PDB entry 4KMU | X-ray diffraction, 3.85 A resolution | chains C and D of the 6 polymer chains in the assembly

# Chain C
Protein: DNA-directed RNA polymerase subunit beta
Source organism: Escherichia coli
Notes: EC 2.7.7.6
UniProt: P0A8V2 (RPOB_ECOLI); residue numbers follow UniProt; this construct covers 1-1342
Chain sequence (1342 residues; row label = number of the first residue in the row):
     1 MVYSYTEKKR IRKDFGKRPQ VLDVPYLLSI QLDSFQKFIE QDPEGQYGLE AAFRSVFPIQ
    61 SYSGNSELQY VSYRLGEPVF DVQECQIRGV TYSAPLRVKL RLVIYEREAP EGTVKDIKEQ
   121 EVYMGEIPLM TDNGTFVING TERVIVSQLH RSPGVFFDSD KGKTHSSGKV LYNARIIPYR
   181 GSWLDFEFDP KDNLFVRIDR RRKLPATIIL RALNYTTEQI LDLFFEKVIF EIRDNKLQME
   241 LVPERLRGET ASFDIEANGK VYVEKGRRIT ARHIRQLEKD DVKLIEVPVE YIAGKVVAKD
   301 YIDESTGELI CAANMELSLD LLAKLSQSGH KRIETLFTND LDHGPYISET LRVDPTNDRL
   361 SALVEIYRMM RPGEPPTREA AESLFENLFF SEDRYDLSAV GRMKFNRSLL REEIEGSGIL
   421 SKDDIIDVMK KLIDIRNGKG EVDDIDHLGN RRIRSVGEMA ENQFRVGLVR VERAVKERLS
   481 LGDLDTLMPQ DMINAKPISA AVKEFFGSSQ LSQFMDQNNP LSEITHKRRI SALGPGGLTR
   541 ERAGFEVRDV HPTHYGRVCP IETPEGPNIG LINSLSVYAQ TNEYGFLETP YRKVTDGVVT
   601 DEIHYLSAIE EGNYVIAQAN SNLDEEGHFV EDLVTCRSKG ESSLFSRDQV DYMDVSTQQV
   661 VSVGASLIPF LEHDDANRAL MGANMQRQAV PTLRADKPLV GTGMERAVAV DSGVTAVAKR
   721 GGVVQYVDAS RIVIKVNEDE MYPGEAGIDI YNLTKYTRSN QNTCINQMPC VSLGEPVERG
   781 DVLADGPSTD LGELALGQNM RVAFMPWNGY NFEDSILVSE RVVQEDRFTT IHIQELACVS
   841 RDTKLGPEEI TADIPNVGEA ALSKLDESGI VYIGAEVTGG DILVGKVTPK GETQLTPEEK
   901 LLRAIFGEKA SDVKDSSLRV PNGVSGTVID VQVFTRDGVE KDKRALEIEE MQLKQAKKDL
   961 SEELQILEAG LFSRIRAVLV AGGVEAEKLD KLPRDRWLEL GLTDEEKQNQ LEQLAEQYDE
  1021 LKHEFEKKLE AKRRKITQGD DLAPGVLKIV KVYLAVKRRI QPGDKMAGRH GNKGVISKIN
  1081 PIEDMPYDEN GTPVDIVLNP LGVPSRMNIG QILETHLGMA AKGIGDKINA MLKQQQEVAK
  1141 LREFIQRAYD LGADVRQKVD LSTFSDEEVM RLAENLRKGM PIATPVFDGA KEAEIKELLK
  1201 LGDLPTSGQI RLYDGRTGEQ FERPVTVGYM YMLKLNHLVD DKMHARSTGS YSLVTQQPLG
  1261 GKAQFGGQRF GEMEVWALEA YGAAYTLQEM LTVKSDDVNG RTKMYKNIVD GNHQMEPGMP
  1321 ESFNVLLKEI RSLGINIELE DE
Unresolved in the structure: 1-7
Ligand contacts: rifampicin (RFP): Arg143, Ser509, Gln510, Leu511, Ser512, Gln513, Phe514, Asp516, His526, Arg529, Ser531, Leu533, Arg540, Pro564, Asn568, Ile572, Arg687
Swiss-Prot annotation at these positions:
  - modified residue (N6-acetyllysine): Lys1022, Lys1200
  - mutagenesis: Ile561 (I561S: Resistant to antibiotics salinamide A and B), Ile569 (I569S: Resistant to antibiotics salinamide A and B), Ala665 (A665E: Resistant to antibiotics salinamide A and B), Asp675 (D675A/G: Resistant to antibiotics salinamide A and B), Asn677 (N677H/K: Resistant to antibiotics salinamide A and B), Leu680 (L680M: Resistant to antibiotics salinamide A and B), Glu813 (E813K: Disrupts the enzyme's active center)

# Chain D
Protein: DNA-directed RNA polymerase subunit beta'
Source organism: Escherichia coli
Notes: EC 2.7.7.6
UniProt: P0A8T7 (RPOC_ECOLI); residues 1-1407 here = UniProt positions 1-1407
Chain sequence (1407 residues; row label = number of the first residue in the row):
     1 MKDLLKFLKA QTKTEEFDAI KIALASPDMI RSWSFGEVKK PETINYRTFK PERDGLFCAR
    61 IFGPVKDYEC LCGKYKRLKH RGVICEKCGV EVTQTKVRRE RMGHIELASP TAHIWFLKSL
   121 PSRIGLLLDM PLRDIERVLY FESYVVIEGG MTNLERQQIL TEEQYLDALE EFGDEFDAKM
   181 GAEAIQALLK SMDLEQECEQ LREELNETNS ETKRKKLTKR IKLLEAFVQS GNKPEWMILT
   241 VLPVLPPDLR PLVPLDGGRF ATSDLNDLYR RVINRNNRLK RLLDLAAPDI IVRNEKRMLQ
   301 EAVDALLDNG RRGRAITGSN KRPLKSLADM IKGKQGRFRQ NLLGKRVDYS GRSVITVGPY
   361 LRLHQCGLPK KMALELFKPF IYGKLELRGL ATTIKAAKKM VEREEAVVWD ILDEVIREHP
   421 VLLNRAPTLH RLGIQAFEPV LIEGKAIQLH PLVCAAYNAD FDGDQMAVHV PLTLEAQLEA
   481 RALMMSTNNI LSPANGEPII VPSQDVVLGL YYMTRDCVNA KGEGMVLTGP KEAERLYRSG
   541 LASLHARVKV RITEYEKDAN GELVAKTSLK DTTVGRAILW MIVPKGLPYS IVNQALGKKA
   601 ISKMLNTCYR ILGLKPTVIF ADQIMYTGFA YAARSGASVG IDDMVIPEKK HEIISEAEAE
   661 VAEIQEQFQS GLVTAGERYN KVIDIWAAAN DRVSKAMMDN LQTETVINRD GQEEKQVSFN
   721 SIYMMADSGA RGSAAQIRQL AGMRGLMAKP DGSIIETPIT ANFREGLNVL QYFISTHGAR
   781 KGLADTALKT ANSGYLTRRL VDVAQDLVVT EDDCGTHEGI MMTPVIEGGD VKEPLRDRVL
   841 GRVTAEDVLK PGTADILVPR NTLLHEQWCD LLEENSVDAV KVRSVVSCDT DFGVCAHCYG
   901 RDLARGHIIN KGEAIGVIAA QSIGEPGTQL TMRTFHIGGA ASRAAAESSI QVKNKGSIKL
   961 SNVKSVVNSS GKLVITSRNT ELKLIDEFGR TKESYKVPYG AVLAKGDGEQ VAGGETVANW
  1021 DPHTMPVITE VSGFVRFTDM IDGQTITRQT DELTGLSSLV VLDSAERTAG GKDLRPALKI
  1081 VDAQGNDVLI PGTDMPAQYF LPGKAIVQLE DGVQISSGDT LARIPQESGG TKDITGGLPR
  1141 VADLFEARRP KEPAILAEIS GIVSFGKETK GKRRLVITPV DGSDPYEEMI PKWRQLNVFE
  1201 GERVERGDVI SDGPEAPHDI LRLRGVHAVT RYIVNEVQDV YRLQGVKIND KHIEVIVRQM
  1261 LRKATIVNAG SSDFLEGEQV EYSRVKIANR ELEANGKVGA TYSRDLLGIT KASLATESFI
  1321 SAASFQETTR VLTEAAVAGK RDELRGLKEN VIVGRLIPAG TGYAYHQDRM RRRAAGEAPA
  1381 APQVTAEDAS ASLAELLNAG LGGSDNE
Unresolved in the structure: 1-7, 334-343, 934-1132, 1377-1407
Metal / ion sites: Zn2+ site 1: Cys70, Cys72, Cys85; Mg2+: Asp462, Asp464; Zn2+ site 2: Cys814, Cys888, Cys898
Swiss-Prot annotation at these positions:
  - binding site (Zn(2+)): Cys70, Cys72, Cys85, Cys88, Cys814, Cys888, Cys895, Cys898
  - binding site (Mg(2+)): Asp460, Asp462, Asp464
  - modified residue: Lys983 (N6-acetyllysine)
  - mutagenesis: Gln504 (Q504P: Resistant to antibiotics salinamide A and B), Asn690 (N690D: Resistant to antibiotics salinamide A and B), Met697 (M697V: Resistant to antibiotics salinamide A and B), Ala735 (A735T: Resistant to antibiotics salinamide A and B), Arg738 (R738C/H/P/S: Resistant to antibiotics salinamide A and B), Ala748 (A748E: Resistant to antibiotics salinamide A and B), Pro758 (P758S/T: Resistant to antibiotics salinamide A and B), Phe763 (F763C: Resistant to antibiotics salinamide A and B), Ser775 (S775A: Resistant to antibiotics salinamide A and B), Ala779 (A779T/V: Resistant to antibiotics salinamide A and B), Arg780 (R780C: Resistant to antibiotics salinamide A and B), Gly782 (G782A/C: Resistant to antibiotics salinamide A and B), 1 further mutagenesis entry in UniProt

# Chain C / chain D interface
Pairs across the interface (335; chain C residue first):
  Phe545(C) with Lys781(D); Ala784(D), hydrophobic; Asp785(D)
  Arg548(C) with Arg780(D), hydrogen bond (backbone-side chain)
  Asp549(C) with Pro750(D); His777(D), salt bridge
  Val550(C) with Thr776(D); His777(D)
  His551(C) with Phe773(D)
  Pro552(C) with Phe773(D), hydrophobic
  Tyr555(C) with Phe773(D)
  Cys559(C) with Arg780(D)
  Pro560(C) with Phe773(D), hydrophobic; Thr776(D), hydrogen bond (backbone-side chain); Arg780(D), hydrogen bond (backbone-side chain)
  Ile561(C) with Tyr772(D), hydrophobic
  Thr563(C) with Arg780(D)
  Ile569(C) with Arg780(D); Leu783(D), hydrophobic; Ala784(D)
  Gly570(C) with Arg780(D)
  Asn573(C) with Arg780(D)
  Gln618(C) with Val769(D); Leu770(D), hydrogen bond (side chain-backbone)
  Asn620(C) with Asn768(D); Val769(D)
  Arg637(C) with Val769(D); Leu770(D)
  Glu641(C) with Ile755(D)
  Ser642(C) with Leu770(D)
  Val660(C) with Val769(D), hydrophobic
  Leu671(C) with Tyr772(D)
  Glu672(C) with Leu767(D)
  His673(C) with Phe763(D), hydrogen bond (side chain-backbone); Arg764(D); Glu765(D), hydrogen bond (side chain-backbone); Gly766(D)
  Asp674(C) with Phe763(D); Tyr772(D), hydrogen bond (backbone-side chain)
  Asp675(C) with Arg744(D), salt bridge; Phe763(D); Tyr772(D)
  Ala676(C) with Tyr772(D), hydrogen bond (backbone-side chain); Ala779(D), hydrophobic
  Asn677(C) with Ala779(D); Leu783(D)
  Ala679(C) with Tyr772(D)
  Leu680(C) with Leu783(D), hydrophobic
  Phe804(C) with Ser638(D), hydrogen bond (backbone-side chain)
  Met805(C) with Ala633(D)
  Pro806(C) with Asp505(D); Ala632(D); Ala633(D); Ala637(D)
  Trp807(C) with Ala633(D), hydrophobic
  Asn808(C) with Pro359(D); Phe629(D); Ala630(D); Ala633(D)
  Gly809(C) with Val357(D); Pro359(D); Asp505(D); Phe629(D)
  Tyr810(C) with Pro359(D), hydrophobic; Tyr360(D)
  Asn811(C) with Asp505(D)
  Phe812(C) with Val357(D), hydrophobic; Pro451(D); Phe461(D), hydrophobic; Ser503(D); Phe629(D), hydrophobic
  Glu813(C) with Cys454(D); Ala459(D); Asp460(D); Phe461(D), hydrogen bond (backbone-backbone); Gln504(D); Arg731(D), salt bridge
  Asp814(C) with Phe461(D); Asp462(D); Arg731(D), salt bridge
  Ser815(C) with Val357(D); Phe461(D)
  Arg841(C) with Asp256(D), salt bridge
  Lys844(C) with Arg47(D); Thr48(D); Phe49(D)
  Gln894(C) with Arg77(D)
  Asn922(C) with Lys371(D)
  Gly923(C) with Lys371(D)
  Gln1061(C) with Lys445(D)
  Pro1062(C) with Ala446(D)
  Gly1063(C) with Val354(D); Thr356(D)
  Lys1065(C) with Asp462(D), hydrogen bond (side chain-backbone)
  Lys1073(C) with Asp462(D)
  Gly1074(C) with Phe461(D)
  Val1075(C) with Thr356(D); Phe461(D); Asp462(D); Gly463(D)
  Ile1076(C) with Thr356(D)
  Ser1077(C) with Thr356(D); Val357(D)
  Asn1099(C) with Asp505(D), hydrogen bond
  Pro1100(C) with Ala637(D); Met725(D), hydrophobic
  Leu1101(C) with Gln504(D); Asp505(D); Met725(D), hydrophobic; Ala730(D), hydrophobic; Arg731(D)
  Gly1102(C) with Arg731(D)
  Pro1104(C) with Met725(D), hydrophobic; Arg731(D); Gln736(D)
  Ser1105(C) with Arg731(D); Gln736(D), hydrogen bond (backbone-side chain)
  Arg1106(C) with Arg731(D)
  Met1107(C) with Gln739(D); Phe763(D), hydrophobic
  Ile1109(C) with Met644(D), hydrophobic; Phe763(D)
  Ile1112(C) with Val639(D); Ile641(D)
  Leu1113(C) with Ile641(D), hydrophobic
  His1116(C) with Gly640(D); Ile641(D), hydrogen bond (side chain-backbone)
  Phe1187(C) with Leu767(D); Tyr772(D), hydrophobic
  Glu1192(C) with Ile641(D); Arg764(D), salt bridge
  Lys1196(C) with Asp642(D), salt bridge
  Ser1207(C) with Asp642(D)
  Gln1209(C) with Gly640(D); Asp643(D), hydrogen bond
  Glu1219(C) with Arg634(D), salt bridge
  Phe1221(C) with Ala633(D); Arg634(D)
  Glu1222(C) with Tyr512(D); Arg634(D), hydrogen bond (backbone-backbone); Ser635(D)
  Arg1223(C) with Tyr512(D); Ser635(D), hydrogen bond (backbone-backbone); Gly636(D); Ala637(D); Ser638(D); Phe719(D); Ser721(D), hydrogen bond; Met724(D), hydrogen bond
  Val1225(C) with Gly636(D); Ser638(D)
  Thr1226(C) with Ser638(D), hydrogen bond (backbone-side chain); Val639(D); Gly640(D), hydrogen bond (side chain-backbone)
  Val1239(C) with Lys445(D)
  Asp1240(C) with Lys445(D)
  Lys1242(C) with Ser353(D); Val354(D); Gln465(D)
  Met1243(C) with Arg352(D); Met372(D), hydrophobic; Lys445(D)
  His1244(C) with Gly351(D); Arg352(D), hydrogen bond (backbone-backbone); Met372(D)
  Ala1245(C) with Ser350(D); Gly351(D); Met372(D); Leu376(D), hydrophobic
  Arg1246(C) with Asp348(D), salt bridge; Tyr349(D), hydrogen bond (backbone-backbone); Ser350(D), hydrogen bond (backbone-backbone); Leu376(D)
  Ser1247(C) with Asp348(D); Tyr349(D), hydrogen bond (backbone-backbone); Glu375(D); Lys378(D); Pro379(D)
  Thr1248(C) with Asp348(D)
  Tyr1251(C) with Asp348(D), hydrogen bond
  Leu1253(C) with Arg99(D), hydrogen bond (backbone-side chain); Asp248(D)
  Val1254(C) with Arg99(D), hydrogen bond (backbone-side chain)
  Gln1256(C) with Arg99(D)
  Pro1258(C) with Arg346(D); Val347(D); Asp348(D)
  Gly1267(C) with Arg346(D); Val347(D)
  Gln1268(C) with Arg346(D); Val347(D), hydrogen bond (backbone-backbone); Ser350(D); Gly351(D); Arg352(D), hydrogen bond
  Arg1269(C) with Gly344(D); Lys345(D); Arg346(D)
  Phe1270(C) with Gly344(D); Lys345(D), hydrogen bond (backbone-backbone); His469(D)
  Gly1271(C) with Gly344(D), hydrogen bond (backbone-backbone)
  Glu1272(C) with Lys1348(D), salt bridge
  Met1273(C) with Thr428(D)
  Glu1274(C) with Asn424(D), hydrogen bond; Thr428(D); Ile434(D)
  Trp1276(C) with Val801(D), hydrophobic; Gln805(D); Gln921(D); Lys1348(D)
  Ala1277(C) with Ile434(D), hydrophobic; Gln921(D), hydrogen bond (backbone-side chain)
  Leu1278(C) with Met484(D), hydrophobic
  Glu1279(C) with Gln805(D), hydrogen bond; Ala914(D); Val917(D); Leu1347(D); Val1351(D)
  Ala1280(C) with Glu913(D); Val917(D), hydrophobic; Gln921(D)
  Tyr1281(C) with Arg431(D), hydrogen bond (side chain-backbone); Leu432(D); Ile434(D), hydrogen bond (side chain-backbone); Gln435(D); Leu483(D); Met484(D), hydrophobic; Asn489(D), hydrogen bond
  Gly1282(C) with Glu479(D); Leu483(D); Gly1360(D); Thr1361(D), hydrogen bond (backbone-side chain)
  Ala1283(C) with Glu479(D); Met484(D), hydrophobic; Thr1361(D)
  Ala1284(C) with Glu479(D), hydrogen bond (backbone-side chain); Ile1357(D); Thr1361(D), hydrogen bond (backbone-side chain); Gly1362(D)
  Tyr1285(C) with Glu475(D); Glu479(D), hydrogen bond (backbone-side chain); Thr1361(D)
  Thr1286(C) with Ala476(D), hydrogen bond (side chain-backbone); Glu479(D), hydrogen bond (backbone-side chain)
  Leu1287(C) with Ile1357(D), hydrophobic
  Gln1288(C) with Gly1354(D), hydrogen bond (side chain-backbone); Arg1355(D); Leu1356(D)
  Glu1289(C) with Val470(D); Leu472(D), hydrogen bond (side chain-backbone); Thr473(D), hydrogen bond; Ala476(D)
  Met1290(C) with Val347(D); His469(D)
  Leu1291(C) with Lys345(D), hydrogen bond (backbone-side chain); Val1351(D)
  Thr1292(C) with Gly1354(D)
  Lys1294(C) with Val347(D); Asp348(D), hydrogen bond (backbone-backbone); Tyr349(D); His469(D); Val470(D), hydrogen bond (side chain-backbone)
  Ser1295(C) with Arg346(D), hydrogen bond (side chain-backbone); Val347(D)
  Asp1296(C) with Lys345(D), salt bridge
  Met1304(C) with Leu472(D), hydrophobic
  Tyr1305(C) with Tyr349(D); Pro379(D), hydrophobic; Tyr382(D)
  Ile1308(C) with Tyr349(D); Pro379(D); Phe380(D), hydrophobic
  Val1309(C) with Pro379(D); Gly383(D)
  His1313(C) with Phe380(D); Leu472(D); Leu474(D); Gln477(D), hydrogen bond
  Gln1314(C) with Thr473(D)
  Met1315(C) with Thr473(D)
  Pro1320(C) with Val1353(D)
  Glu1321(C) with Arg99(D), salt bridge
  Ser1322(C) with Lys345(D), hydrogen bond
  Phe1323(C) with Ile1352(D); Val1353(D), hydrophobic
  Leu1326(C) with Ile331(D), hydrophobic
  Lys1328(C) with Glu100(D); Met102(D); Leu245(D)
  Glu1329(C) with Leu245(D); Met330(D); Ile331(D)
  Ile1330(C) with Leu1332(D), hydrophobic
  Arg1331(C) with Trp33(D); Met102(D); Pro243(D)
  Ser1332(C) with Leu242(D); Pro243(D); Leu245(D); Tyr269(D), hydrogen bond; Leu327(D)
  Leu1333(C) with Trp115(D), hydrophobic; Leu307(D), hydrophobic; Leu327(D), hydrophobic
  Gly1334(C) with Ala25(D), hydrogen bond (backbone-backbone); His113(D), hydrogen bond (backbone-side chain)
  Ile1335(C) with Ile22(D), hydrophobic; Ala23(D); Leu1332(D); Ala1336(D), hydrophobic
  Asn1336(C) with Lys21(D); Ile22(D); Ala23(D), hydrogen bond (backbone-backbone); Ala25(D); Met29(D); Trp33(D)
  Ile1337(C) with Lys21(D); Ile22(D), hydrophobic
  Glu1338(C) with Ile20(D); Lys21(D), hydrogen bond (backbone-backbone); Met29(D)
  Leu1339(C) with Phe17(D); Ala19(D)
  Glu1340(C) with Phe17(D); Asp18(D); Ala19(D), hydrogen bond (backbone-backbone); Lys21(D); Arg1341(D), salt bridge
  Asp1341(C) with Glu16(D); Phe17(D); Asp18(D), hydrogen bond (backbone-backbone)
  Glu1342(C) with Glu16(D); Asp18(D); Arg1373(D); Gly1376(D)
Also at the interface, not in a pair above, chain C (163 interface residues in all): His554, Gly566, Thr657, Thr896, Val1103, Thr1217, Pro1224, Gly1249, Thr1255, Gln1257, Phe1265, Gly1266, Val1298, Arg1301, Asn1324, Val1325
Also at the interface, not in a pair above, chain D (181 interface residues in all): Gln11, Leu24, Lys96, Leu239, Val244, Pro246, Leu249, Pro251, Val253, Gly257, Ile355, Pro369, Ile394, Arg425, Ala426, His430, Ala467, Pro471, Leu508, Tyr537, Ser543, Ile722, Leu740, Lys749, Ser775, Ala787, Ile918, Ala1359

# Summary
Chain C and chain D form an interface of 163 and 181 residues respectively; the contacts include 60 hydrogen
bonds and 13 salt bridges. Polar pairs include Asp549(C)-His777(D), Asp675(C)-Arg744(D) and
Glu813(C)-Arg731(D). Bound to chain C: rifampicin.
Here chain C is DNA-directed RNA polymerase subunit beta and chain D is DNA-directed RNA polymerase subunit
beta', both from Escherichia coli. Entry 4KMU (X-ray crystal structure of the Escherichia coli RNA polymerase
in complex with Rifampin) was determined by X-ray diffraction (same publication as 4KN4 and 4KN7).
